PDB entry 2QGF | X-ray diffraction, 2.20 A resolution | chains A and C of the 4 polymer chains in the assembly

== Chain A (and C) ==
Name: Aspartate carbamoyltransferase catalytic chain
From: Escherichia coli
Notes: EC 2.1.3.2; chain C of this document is another copy of the same molecule, construct and numbering; everything in this record applies to it too
UniProt: P0A786 (PYRB_ECOLI); residues 1-310 here correspond to UniProt positions 2-311 (UniProt number = residue number + 1)
Amino-acid sequence (310 residues; numbered 1 to 310; the number before each row is that of its first residue):
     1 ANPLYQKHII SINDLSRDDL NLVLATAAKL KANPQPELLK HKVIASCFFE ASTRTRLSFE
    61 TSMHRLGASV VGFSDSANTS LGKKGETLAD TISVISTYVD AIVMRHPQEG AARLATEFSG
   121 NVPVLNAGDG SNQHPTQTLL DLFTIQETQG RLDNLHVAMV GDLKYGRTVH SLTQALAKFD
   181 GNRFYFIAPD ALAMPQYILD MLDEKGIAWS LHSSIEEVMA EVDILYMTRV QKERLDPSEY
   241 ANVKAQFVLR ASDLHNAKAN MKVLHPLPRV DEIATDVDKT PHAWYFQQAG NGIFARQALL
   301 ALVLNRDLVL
UniProt features mapped onto this chain:
  - binding site (carbamoyl phosphate): R54, T55, R105, H134, Q137, L267, P268
  - binding site (L-aspartate): K84, R167, R229
What the authors report for this chain:
  - contacts within the chain: K244-D271, Y240-D271

== Chain A / chain C interface ==
Pairs across the interface (7):
  T79(A) - T79(C)
  T79(A) - S80(C)  hydrogen bond
  S80(A) - N78(C)  hydrogen bond
  S80(A) - T79(C)  hydrogen bond
  S80(A) - S80(C)
  S80(A) - L81(C)  hydrogen bond (side chain-backbone)
  G82(A) - L81(C)
Interface residues without a listed pair, chain A (4 interface residues in all): L81

== Overview ==
The chain A/chain C interface involves 4 residues from each chain, with 4 hydrogen bonds. Polar pairs include
T79(A)-S80(C), S80(A)-N78(C) and S80(A)-L81(C). UniProt lists 7 carbamoyl phosphate-binding residues and 3
L-aspartate-binding residues on chain A. The paper reports contacts within the chain involving K244(A),
D271(A) and Y240(A).
Both chains are Aspartate carbamoyltransferase catalytic chain (Escherichia coli). Entry 2QGF (Structure of
regulatory chain mutant H20A of asparate transcarbamoylase from E. coli) was determined by X-ray diffraction,
deposited together with 2QG9.
